PDB entry 3GIJ | X-ray diffraction, 2.40 A resolution | chains A and D of the 3 polymer chains in the assembly

[Chain A]
Protein: DNA polymerase IV
Organism: Sulfolobus solfataricus P2
Notes: EC 2.7.7.7
UniProt: Q97W02 (DPO42_SULSO); residue numbers follow UniProt; this construct covers 2-341
Chain sequence (341 residues; numbered 1 to 341; the number before each row is that of its first residue):
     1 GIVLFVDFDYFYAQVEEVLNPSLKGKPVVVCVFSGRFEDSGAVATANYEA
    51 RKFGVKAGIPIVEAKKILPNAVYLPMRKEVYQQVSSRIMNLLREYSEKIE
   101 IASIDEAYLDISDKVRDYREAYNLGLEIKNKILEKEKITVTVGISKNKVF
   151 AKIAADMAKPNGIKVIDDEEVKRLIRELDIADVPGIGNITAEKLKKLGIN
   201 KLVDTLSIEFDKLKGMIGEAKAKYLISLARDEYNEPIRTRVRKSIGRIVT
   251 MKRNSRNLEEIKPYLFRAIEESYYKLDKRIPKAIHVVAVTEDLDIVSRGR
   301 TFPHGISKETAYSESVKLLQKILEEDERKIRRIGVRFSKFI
Sequence notes: expression tag (1)
UniProt features mapped onto this chain:
  - active site: Glu-106
  - binding site (Mg(2+)): Asp-7, Asp-105
  - site: Tyr-12 (Substrate discrimination)
  - mutagenesis: Asp-105 to Glu-106 (Loss of function)
Metal / ion sites: Ca2+ site 1: Asp-7, Glu-106 (shared with 2DA_814(D) of chain D); Ca2+ site 2: Asp-7, Phe-8, Asp-105 (together with 2'-deoxyguanosine-5'-triphosphate); Ca2+ site 3: Ala-181, Ile-186
Small-molecule neighbours: 2'-deoxyguanosine-5'-triphosphate (DGT): Asp-7, Phe-8, Asp-9, Tyr-10, Phe-11, Tyr-12, Val-32, Val-43, Ala-44, Thr-45, Tyr-48, Arg-51, Ala-57, Gly-58, Met-76, Ile-104, Asp-105, Lys-159
Reported in the primary citation:
  - conformationally variable residues (side-chain flip): Arg-332
  - binding site for the 18-nt DNA strand: Arg-332

[Chain D]
Molecule: 13-nt DNA strand
Sequence (13 nucleotides; row label = number of the first residue in the row):
   802 GTTGGATGGTAGX
Modified residues: 2DA (2',3'-dideoxyadenosine-5'-monophosphate) at position 814
Metal / ion sites: Ca2+: 2DA_814 (shared with Asp-7(A), Glu-106(A) of chain A)

[Interface between chain A and chain D]
Residue-residue contacts (32; chain A residue first):
  Ser-103(A) / 2DA_814(D)  sugar contact
  Asp-105(A) / 2DA_814(D)  sugar contact
  Glu-106(A) / 2DA_814(D)  phosphate contact
  Lys-152(A) / DG813(D)  hydrogen bond to the phosphate
  Lys-152(A) / 2DA_814(D)  salt bridge to the phosphate
  Val-183(A) / DG813(D)  phosphate contact
  Pro-184(A) / DG813(D)  phosphate contact
  Gly-185(A) / DA812(D)  hydrogen bond to the phosphate
  Gly-185(A) / DG813(D)  hydrogen bond to the phosphate
  Ile-186(A) / DA812(D)  phosphate contact
  Ile-186(A) / DG813(D)  phosphate contact
  Gly-187(A) / DA812(D)  hydrogen bond to the phosphate
  Gly-187(A) / DG813(D)  phosphate contact
  Asn-188(A) / DA812(D)  phosphate contact
  Ile-189(A) / DT811(D)  phosphate contact
  Ile-189(A) / DA812(D)  hydrogen bond to the phosphate
  Thr-190(A) / DT811(D)  phosphate contact
  Thr-190(A) / DA812(D)  hydrogen bond to the phosphate
  Lys-193(A) / DT811(D)  salt bridge to the phosphate
  His-285(A) / DT808(D)  base contact
  Val-296(A) / DG809(D)  phosphate contact
  Ser-297(A) / DT808(D)  sugar contact
  Ser-297(A) / DG809(D)  hydrogen bond to the phosphate
  Arg-298(A) / DT808(D)  salt bridge to the phosphate
  Arg-298(A) / DG809(D)  salt bridge to the phosphate
  Gly-299(A) / DA807(D)  phosphate contact
  Gly-299(A) / DT808(D)  hydrogen bond to the phosphate
  Arg-300(A) / DA807(D)  phosphate contact
  Thr-301(A) / DG806(D)  sugar contact
  Thr-301(A) / DA807(D)  hydrogen bond to the phosphate
  Lys-321(A) / DT808(D)  salt bridge to the phosphate
  Lys-339(A) / DG806(D)  salt bridge to the phosphate
Interface residues without a listed pair, chain A (28 interface residues in all): Asp-7, Lys-159, Ala-191, Lys-221, Asp-294, Ile-295
Interface residues without a listed pair, chain D (10 interface residues in all): DG805, DG810

[Summary]
28 residues of chain A face 10 of chain D across their interface, with 9 hydrogen bonds and 6 salt bridges.
Among the polar pairs are Lys-152(A)/DG813(D), Gly-185(A)/DA812(D) and Gly-185(A)/DG813(D). Ligands of chain
A: 2'-deoxyguanosine-5'-triphosphate. The paper reports a binding site for the 18-nt DNA strand at Arg-332(A);
conformational variability at Arg-332(A).
Here chain A is DNA polymerase IV (Sulfolobus solfataricus P2) and chain D is a 13-nt DNA strand. Entry 3GIJ
(Dpo4 extension ternary complex with oxoG(syn)-A(anti) and oxoG(anti)-A(syn) pairs) was determined by X-ray
diffraction (same publication as 3GII, 3GIK, 3GIL and 3GIM).
